Entry 8TH7 (X-ray diffraction, 2.88 A resolution); this record covers chains B and D of the 4 polymer chains in the assembly.

== Chain B ==
Molecule: Ras GTPase-activating protein-binding protein 1
Organism: Homo sapiens
Notes: EC 3.6.4.12, 3.6.4.13
Reference sequence: Q13283 (G3BP1_HUMAN); residues 1-139 here = UniProt positions 1-139
Sequence (140 residues; row label = number of the first residue in the row; numbering starts at 0):
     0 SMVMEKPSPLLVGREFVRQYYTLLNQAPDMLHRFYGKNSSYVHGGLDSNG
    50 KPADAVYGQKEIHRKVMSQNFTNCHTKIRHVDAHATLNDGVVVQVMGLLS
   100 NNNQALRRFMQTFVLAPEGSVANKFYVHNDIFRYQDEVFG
Unresolved in the structure: 139
Sequence notes: expression tag (0)
UniProt features mapped onto this chain:
  - cross-link (Glycyl lysine isopeptide (Lys-Gly)): K36 (interchain with G-Cter in ubiquitin), K50 (interchain with G-Cter in ubiquitin), K59 (interchain with G-Cter in ubiquitin), K64 (interchain with G-Cter in ubiquitin), K76 (interchain with G-Cter in ubiquitin), K123 (interchain with G-Cter in ubiquitin)
  - natural variant: R78 (R78C: Found in a patient with a neurodevelopmental disorder; uncertain significance), R132 (R132I: Found in a patient with a neurodevelopmental disorder; uncertain significance)
  - mutagenesis: F15 (F15W: Decreased interaction with USP10), F33 (F33W: Abolished interaction with CAPRIN1 and ability to undergo liquid-liquid phase separation. Abolished interaction with USP10), K36 (K36R: In 10KR; abolished ubiquitination in response to heat shock, leading to decreased stress granule disassembly when associated with R-50, R-59, R-64, R-76, R-123, R-353, R-357, R-376 and R-393 ...), K50 (K50R: In 10KR; abolished ubiquitination in response to heat shock, leading to decreased stress granule disassembly when associated with R-36, R-59, R-64, R-76, R-123, R-353, R-357, R-376 and R-393 ...), K59 (K59R: In 10KR; abolished ubiquitination in response to heat shock, leading to decreased stress granule disassembly when associated with R-36, R-50, R-64, R-76, R-123, R-353, R-357, R-376 and R-393 ...), K64 (K64R: In 10KR; abolished ubiquitination in response to heat shock, leading to decreased stress granule disassembly when associated with R-36, R-50, R-59, R-76, R-123, R-353, R-357, R-376 and R-393 ...), K76 (K76R: In 10KR; abolished ubiquitination in response to heat shock, leading to decreased stress granule disassembly when associated with R-36, R-50, R-59, R-64, R-123, R-353, R-357, R-376 and R-393 ...), K123 (K123R: In 10KR; abolished ubiquitination in response to heat shock, leading to decreased stress granule disassembly when associated with R-36, R-50, R-59, R-64, R-76, R-353, R-357, R-376 and R-393 ...), F124 (F124W: Does not affect interaction with USP10)
What the authors report for this chain:
  - mutagenesis - F15A, F124A: decreased expression
  - mutagenesis - F33W: abolished binding to nsP3449-473
  - mutagenesis - F112A: abolished binding to FxFG-containing Nups
  - mutagenesis - F124W: unchanged binding to interactome

== Chain D ==
Molecule: Caprin-1
Organism: Homo sapiens
Reference sequence: Q14444 (CAPR1_HUMAN); residues 1-22 here correspond to UniProt positions 360-381 (UniProt number = residue number + 359)
Sequence (22 residues; each row starts with the number of its first residue):
     1 QDLMAQMQGPYNFIQDSMLDFE
Unresolved in the structure: 1-3, 22
UniProt features mapped onto this chain:
  - region: Q1 to E22 (G3BP1-binding)

== Chain B / chain D interface ==
Contacting residue pairs (48):
  E4(B) with P10(D); Y11(D)
  K5(B) with Y11(D), hydrogen bond (backbone-side chain)
  P6(B) with Y11(D), hydrophobic
  S7(B) with Y11(D)
  L10(B) with Y11(D)
  V11(B) with Y11(D); F13(D)
  E14(B) with Q8(D); G9(D); P10(D); F13(D)
  F15(B) with F13(D), hydrophobic
  R17(B) with Q6(D), hydrogen bond (side chain-backbone); M7(D); Q8(D)
  Q18(B) with M7(D), hydrogen bond (side chain-backbone); Y11(D); F13(D)
  T21(B) with M7(D)
  L22(B) with M7(D), hydrophobic
  M29(B) with M4(D), hydrophobic
  H31(B) with S17(D), hydrogen bond; L19(D)
  R32(B) with F13(D); I14(D); Q15(D), hydrogen bond (backbone-backbone); D16(D); S17(D)
  F33(B) with F13(D)
  Y34(B) with Q15(D)
  G35(B) with M18(D)
  K36(B) with M18(D)
  Q58(B) with D16(D); S17(D); M18(D)
  K59(B) with L19(D)
  L114(B) with F13(D), hydrophobic
  E117(B) with Q15(D)
  N122(B) with P10(D); Y11(D); N12(D), hydrogen bond (backbone-backbone)
  K123(B) with N12(D), hydrogen bond; I14(D), hydrogen bond (side chain-backbone)
  F124(B) with N12(D), hydrogen bond (backbone-backbone); F13(D); Q15(D), hydrogen bond (backbone-side chain)
  Y125(B) with Q15(D)
Also at the interface, not in a pair above, chain B (28 interface residues in all): H62
Interface features reported in the paper:
  - hot spots on chain D (mutagenesis) - F13A: abolished binding to endogenous G3BP1

== In short ==
28 residues of chain B and 15 residues of chain D are in contact, with 10 hydrogen bonds. Polar contacts
include K5(B)-Y11(D), R17(B)-Q6(D) and Q18(B)-M7(D). From the paper: F15A and F124A of chain B reduce
expression; F33W of chain B abolishes binding to nsP3449-473; 6 substitutions were tested in all.
Here chain B is Ras GTPase-activating protein-binding protein 1 and chain D is Caprin-1, both from Homo
sapiens. Entry 8TH7 (Crystal Structure of the G3BP1 NTF2-like domain bound to the Caprin1 peptide) was
determined by X-ray diffraction, deposited together with 8TH5, 8TH6 and 8TH1.
